PDB entry 8SKT | X-ray diffraction, 2.69 A resolution | chains C and E of the 6 polymer chains in the assembly

Chain C:
Name: Cyclic GMP-AMP synthase
Organism: Mus musculus
Notes: EC 2.7.7.86; fragment: catalytic domain
UniProt: Q8C6L5 (CGAS_MOUSE); numbering as in UniProt (aligned over 147-507)
Chain sequence (364 residues; row label = number of the first residue in the row):
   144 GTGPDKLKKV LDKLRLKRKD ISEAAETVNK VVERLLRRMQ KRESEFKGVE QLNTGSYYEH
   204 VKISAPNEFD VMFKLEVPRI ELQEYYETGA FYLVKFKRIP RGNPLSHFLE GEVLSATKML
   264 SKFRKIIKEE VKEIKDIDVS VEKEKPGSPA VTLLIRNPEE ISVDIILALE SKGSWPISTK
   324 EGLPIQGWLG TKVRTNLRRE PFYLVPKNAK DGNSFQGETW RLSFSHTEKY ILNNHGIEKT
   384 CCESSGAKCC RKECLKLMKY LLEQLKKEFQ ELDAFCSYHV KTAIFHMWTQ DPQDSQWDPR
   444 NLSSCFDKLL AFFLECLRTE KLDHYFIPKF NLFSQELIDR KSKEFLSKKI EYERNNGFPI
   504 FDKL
Unresolved in the structure: 144-147, 184-186, 240-246, 252-255, 351-358, 507
Differences from the reference sequence: expression tag (144-146)
UniProt features mapped onto this chain:
  - region: Lys-372 to Lys-395 (DNA-binding)
  - motif: Leu-154 to Leu-159 (Nuclear export signal), Asp-281 to Ser-291 (Nuclear localization signal)
  - binding site (GTP): Thr-197, Asp-307, Arg-364 to Glu-371
  - binding site (ATP): Ser-199, Glu-371, Lys-402, Ser-420 to Lys-424
  - binding site (Mg(2+)): Glu-211, Asp-213, Asp-307
  - binding site (2',3'-cGAMP): Asp-213, Gly-290, Asp-307, Lys-350, Arg-364 to Ser-366
  - binding site (Zn(2+)): His-378, Cys-384, Cys-385, Cys-392
  - site: Arg-241 (Arginine-anchor), Asp-307, Ile-308 (Cleavage)
  - modified residue: Lys-156 (N6-lactoyllysine), Glu-176 (PolyADP-ribosyl glutamic acid), Ser-199 (Phosphoserine), Tyr-201 (Phosphotyrosine), Glu-272 (5-glutamyl polyglutamate), Ser-291 (Phosphoserine), Glu-302 (5-glutamyl glutamate), Lys-372 (N6-acetyllysine), Lys-382 (N6-acetyllysine), Lys-402 (N6-acetyllysine), Ser-420 (Phosphoserine), Lys-491 (N6-methyllysine)
  - lipidation (S-palmitoyl cysteine): Cys-392, Cys-393, Cys-459
  - cross-link (Glycyl lysine isopeptide (Lys-Gly)): Lys-217 (interchain with G-Cter in SUMO), Lys-271 (interchain with G-Cter in ubiquitin), Lys-335 (interchain with G-Cter in SUMO), Lys-372 (interchain with G-Cter in SUMO), Lys-382 (interchain with G-Cter in SUMO), Lys-399 (interchain with G-Cter in ubiquitin), Lys-402 (interchain with G-Cter in ubiquitin), Lys-409 (interchain with G-Cter in ubiquitin), Lys-410 (interchain with G-Cter in ubiquitin), Lys-464 (interchain with G-Cter in SUMO)
  - mutagenesis: Lys-156 (K156Q: Mimics lactylation; knockin mice show higher mortality following HSV-1 infection), Asn-172 (N172K: Induces alteration of the DNA-binding surface and leads to decreased synthesis of cyclic GMP-AMP (cGAMP); when associated with L-180), Glu-176 (E176A: Abolished poly-ADP-ribosylation by PARP1, stimulating interferon production in knockin mice), Arg-180 (R180L: Induces alteration of the DNA-binding surface and leads to decreased synthesis of cyclic GMP-AMP (cGAMP); when associated with K-182), Gly-198 (G198A: Abolishes stimulation of interferon production; when associated with A-199), Ser-199 (S199A: Abolishes stimulation of interferon production; when associated with A-199), Tyr-201 (Y201E: Phosphomimetic mutant; reduced translocation to the nucleus following treatment with etoposide), Glu-211 to Asp-213 (Abolished nucleotidyltransferase activity. Does not affect nuclear localization and tethering to chromatin), Glu-211 (E211A: Abolishes ability to promote type-I interferon production), Asp-213 (D213A: Abolishes ability to promote type-I interferon production), Lys-217 (K217R: Reduced sumoylation), Arg-222 (R222E: Impaired tethering to chromatin, leading to constitutive activation in the absence of DNA), 31 further mutagenesis entries in UniProt
Bound ions: Mn2+ site 1: Glu-211, Asp-213 (together with ATP); Mn2+ site 2: Glu-211, Asp-213, Asp-307 (together with ATP); Zn2+: His-378, Cys-384, Cys-385, Cys-392
Ligand contacts: ATP (adenosine-5'-triphosphate): Gly-198, Ser-199, Glu-202, Lys-205, Glu-211, Asp-213, Arg-364, Ser-368, Glu-371, Lys-402, Ser-420, Tyr-421, Lys-424, His-467
From the paper describing this entry:
  - binding site for ATP: Ser-368, Glu-371, Tyr-421, Lys-424
  - catalytic residues: Asp-307
  - mutagenesis - E211Q/D213N: abolished catalytic activity
  - mutagenesis - E211Q/D213N/K382E: decreased binding to NTP
  - mutagenesis - R364A (33-fold), H467A: decreased catalytic activity on ATP/GTP
  - mutagenesis - H467A (2-fold): increased catalytic activity on GTP/GTP
  - mutagenesis - R364A (10-fold): decreased catalytic activity on GTP/GTP
  - mutagenesis - R364A (4-fold): increased catalytic activity on ATP/ATP
  - specificity-determining residues: Ile-309, Arg-364, His-467
  - mutagenesis - E211Q/D213N/K382E: unchanged binding to ATP and GTP

Chain E:
Molecule: Palindromic DNA18
Sequence (18 nucleotides; numbered 1 to 18; the number before each row is that of its first residue):
     1 ATCTGTACAT GTACAGAT

Interface between chain C and chain E:
Residue-residue contacts (6; chain C residue first):
  Thr-334(C) / DA13(E)  phosphate contact
  Lys-335(C) / DA13(E)  phosphate contact
  Lys-335(C) / DC14(E)  salt bridge to the phosphate
  Thr-338(C) / DT12(E)  sugar contact
  Thr-338(C) / DA13(E)  hydrogen bond to the phosphate
  Arg-342(C) / DG11(E)  base contact
Interface residues without a listed pair, chain C (6 interface residues in all): Ser-317, Arg-341

Overview:
6 residues of chain C face 4 of chain E across their interface, with 1 hydrogen bond and 1 salt bridge. Polar
contacts include Thr-338(C)/DA13(E) and Lys-335(C)/DC14(E). Bound to chain C: ATP. From the paper: the
catalytic residue Asp-307(C); R364A and H467A of chain C reduce catalytic activity on ATP/GTP; 4 substitutions
were tested in all.
Chain C is Cyclic GMP-AMP synthase (Mus musculus) and chain E is Palindromic DNA18; the structure, Structure
of ternary complex of mouse cGAS with dsDNA and bound ATP with 5 mM Mn2+, was determined by X-ray diffraction
(same publication as 7UUX, 7UXW, 7UYQ, 7UYZ, 7UZR, 7V0W and 14 further entries).
